9JC1 - chains E and J of the 14 polymer chains in the assembly; structure by electron microscopy, 2.79 A resolution.

Chain E:
Name: ATP synthase subunit beta
Source organism: Bacillus sp. PS3
Notes: EC 7.1.2.2
UniProt: A0A0M4U1P9 (A0A0M4U1P9_BACP3); numbering as in UniProt (aligned over 1-473)
Sequence (484 residues; row label = number of the first residue in the row; numbers below 1 keep their minus sign (Met-10 is residue -10)):
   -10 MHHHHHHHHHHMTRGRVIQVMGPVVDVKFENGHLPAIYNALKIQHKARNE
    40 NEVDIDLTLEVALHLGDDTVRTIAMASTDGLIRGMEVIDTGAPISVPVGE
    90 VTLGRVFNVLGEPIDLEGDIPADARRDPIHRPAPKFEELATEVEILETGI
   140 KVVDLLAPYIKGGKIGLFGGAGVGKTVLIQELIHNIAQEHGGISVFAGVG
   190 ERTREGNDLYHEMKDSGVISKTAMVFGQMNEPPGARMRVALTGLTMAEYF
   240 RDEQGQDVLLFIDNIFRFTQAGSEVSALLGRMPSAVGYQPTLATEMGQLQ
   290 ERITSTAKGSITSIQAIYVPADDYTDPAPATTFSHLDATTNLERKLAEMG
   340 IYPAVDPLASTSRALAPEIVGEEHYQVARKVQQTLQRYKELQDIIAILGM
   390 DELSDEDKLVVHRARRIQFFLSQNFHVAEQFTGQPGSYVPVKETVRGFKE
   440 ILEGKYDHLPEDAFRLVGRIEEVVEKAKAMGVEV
Not modelled in the structure: -10 to 0, 472-473
Sequence notes: initiating methionine (-10); expression tag (-9 to 0)
Residues lining bound ligands: ADP (adenosine-5'-diphosphate): Gly159, Gly161, Val162, Gly163, Lys164, Thr165, Val166, Arg191, Glu194, Tyr341, Phe414, Ala417, Phe420

Chain J:
Name: ATP synthase delta subunit, ATP synthase subunit alpha
Source organism: Bacillus sp. PS3
Notes: EC 7.1.2.2
UniProt: A0A0M3VGF9 (A0A0M3VGF9_BACP3); residues 80-580 here correspond to UniProt positions 2-502 (UniProt number = residue number - 78)
Sequence (580 residues; each row starts with the number of its first residue):
     1 MGIAKAVAYSARPLTDEELRALSDVFAQKVGKQTLEIENIIDPELIGGVR
    51 LRIGNRIYDGSVSGQLERIRRQLIGGSGGSIRAEEISALIKQQIENYESQ
   101 IQVSDVGTVIQVGDGIARAHGLDNVMSGELVEFANGVMGMALNLEENNVG
   151 IVILGPYTGIKEGDEVRRTGRIMEVPVGEALIGRVVNPLGQPVDGLGPVE
   201 TTETRPIESPAPGVMDRRSVHEPLQTGIKAIDALVPIGRGQRELIIGDRQ
   251 TGKTSVAIDTIINQKDQNMISIYVAIGQKESTVRTVVETLRKHGALDYTI
   301 VVTASASQPAPLLFLAPYAGVAMGEYFMYKGKHVLVVYDDLSKQAAAYRE
   351 LSLLLRRPPGREAYPGDIFYLHSRLLERAAKLSDAKGGGSLTALPFVETQ
   401 AGDISAYIPTNVISITDGQIFLQSDLFFSGVRPAINAGLSVSRVGGAAQI
   451 KAMKKVAGTLRLDLAAYRELEAFAQFGSDLDKATQAKLARGARTVEVLKQ
   501 DLHQPIPVEKQVLIIYALTRGFLDDIPVEDVRRFEKEFYLFLDQNGQHLL
   551 EHIRTTKDLPNEDDLNKAIEAFKKTFVVSQ
Not modelled in the structure: 1-5, 74-90, 425-433, 580
Sequence notes: variant Pro210 (Arg132 in A0A0M3VGF9), Ser271 (Cys193 in A0A0M3VGF9), Phe541 (Trp463 in A0A0M3VGF9)
Ion coordination: Mg2+ near Asp339 (its only coordinating residue here)

Interface between chain E and chain J:
Contacting residue pairs (60):
  Ile7(E) - Glu146(J)
  Gln8(E) - Leu144(J)
  Gln8(E) - Glu146(J)
  Val9(E) - Ser127(J)
  Val9(E) - Asn143(J)
  Val9(E) - Leu144(J)  hydrogen bond (backbone-backbone)
  Asn40(E) - Met126(J)
  Asn40(E) - Arg168(J)
  Asn40(E) - Gly170(J)
  Thr67(E) - Ser127(J)
  Asp68(E) - Ser127(J)
  Gly69(E) - Met126(J)
  Gly69(E) - Ser127(J)  hydrogen bond (backbone-backbone)
  Leu70(E) - Val125(J)
  Leu70(E) - Met126(J)
  Leu70(E) - Ser127(J)  hydrogen bond (backbone-backbone)
  Leu70(E) - Leu144(J)
  Ile71(E) - Val125(J)
  Ile71(E) - Met126(J)  hydrophobic
  Arg72(E) - Leu122(J)  hydrogen bond (side chain-backbone)
  Arg72(E) - Asp123(J)  hydrogen bond (side chain-backbone)
  Arg72(E) - Leu144(J)
  Arg72(E) - Glu145(J)  hydrogen bond (side chain-backbone)
  Arg72(E) - Glu146(J)
  Arg72(E) - Asn148(J)  hydrogen bond (side chain-backbone)
  Arg72(E) - Val149(J)
  Ile103(E) - Met215(J)
  Ala160(E) - Thr410(J)
  Arg191(E) - Glu377(J)
  Arg191(E) - Ile413(J)
  Arg191(E) - Ser414(J)  hydrogen bond (side chain-backbone)
  Arg191(E) - Ile415(J)
  Arg191(E) - Thr416(J)  hydrogen bond (side chain-backbone)
  Arg191(E) - Arg443(J)
  Thr192(E) - Val214(J)
  Thr192(E) - Glu377(J)  hydrogen bond (backbone-side chain)
  Arg193(E) - Asp417(J)  salt bridge
  Arg193(E) - Arg443(J)
  Asn196(E) - Val214(J)
  Asp197(E) - Ser219(J)
  Tyr199(E) - Met215(J)  hydrophobic
  Met218(E) - Phe369(J)  hydrophobic
  Met218(E) - Ser373(J)  hydrogen bond (backbone-side chain)
  Met218(E) - Glu377(J)
  Met218(E) - Ser414(J)
  Asn219(E) - Glu377(J)
  Glu220(E) - Tyr370(J)
  Pro221(E) - Tyr370(J)
  Arg225(E) - Tyr370(J)
  Arg256(E) - Phe369(J)
  Gln259(E) - Phe369(J)
  Glu263(E) - Gly366(J)
  Glu263(E) - Asp367(J)
  Pro272(E) - Pro358(J)  hydrophobic
  Val275(E) - Gly360(J)
  Tyr307(E) - Thr410(J)
  Ala310(E) - Ser405(J)
  Asp311(E) - Ser405(J)
  Asp315(E) - Arg361(J)  salt bridge
  Glu337(E) - Leu439(J)
Other interface residues (no listed pair), chain E (46 interface residues in all): Met10, Arg37, Glu39, Glu41, Val42, Asp104, Gly161, Gly195, Gly276, Pro309, Asp312, Arg333, Phe420
Other interface residues (no listed pair), chain J (48 interface residues in all): Gly121, Asn124, Leu142, Asn147, Ile172, Glu208, Ala211, Gly213, Arg217, Arg218, Arg242, Pro359, Ala406, Val444

In short:
Chain E and chain J form an interface of 46 and 48 residues respectively, with 11 hydrogen bonds and 2 salt
bridges. Among the polar pairs are Arg193(E)-Asp417(J), Asp315(E)-Arg361(J) and Arg72(E)-Leu122(J). Chain E
binds ADP.
Chain E is ATP synthase subunit beta and chain J is ATP synthase delta subunit, ATP synthase subunit alpha,
both from Bacillus sp. PS3; the structure, Engineering of ATP synthase, was determined by electron microscopy
(same publication as 9JC2).
